5MTN - chains A and B; structure by X-ray diffraction, 2.85 A resolution.

Chain A:
Name: Tyrosine-protein kinase Lck
Organism: Homo sapiens
Notes: EC 2.7.10.2
UniProtKB: P06239 (LCK_HUMAN); residues 3-116 here correspond to UniProt positions 118-231 (UniProt number = residue number + 115)
Amino-acid sequence (116 residues; row label = number of the first residue in the row):
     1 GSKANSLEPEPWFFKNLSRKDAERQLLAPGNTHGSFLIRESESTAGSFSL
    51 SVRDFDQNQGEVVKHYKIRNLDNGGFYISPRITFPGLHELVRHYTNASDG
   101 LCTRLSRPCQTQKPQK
Disordered / not traced: 1-5, 58-59, 96-116
Differences from the reference sequence: expression tag (1-2)
UniProt features mapped onto this chain:
  - modified residue: T44 (Phosphothreonine), S47 (Phosphoserine), Y77 (Phosphotyrosine), S79 (Phosphoserine)

Chain B:
Name: Monobody Mb(Lck_1)
Organism: Synthetic construct
Notes: antibody fragment or engineered binder
Amino-acid sequence (95 residues; numbered 1 to 95; the number before each row is that of its first residue):
     1 GSVSSVPTKLEVVAATPTSLLISWDAPAVTVVYYLITYGETGSPWPGGQA
    51 FEVPGSKSTATISGLKPGVDYTITVYAHRSSYGYSENPISINYRT
Disordered / not traced: 1

Interface between chain A and chain B:
Residue-residue contacts - 39 pairs, chain A then chain B:
  Y66(A) with W45(B), hydrophobic
  R69(A) with G48(B); Q49(B); A50(B)
  L71(A) with Y33(B); L35(B), hydrophobic; E52(B)
  D72(A) with E52(B), hydrogen bond (backbone-side chain)
  N73(A) with Y33(B); S81(B), hydrogen bond (side chain-backbone); Y82(B), hydrogen bond (backbone-side chain)
  G75(A) with Y82(B)
  Y77(A) with L35(B); A50(B)
  I78(A) with W45(B), hydrophobic; P46(B)
  S79(A) with W45(B)
  P80(A) with L35(B), hydrophobic; T37(B); Y76(B), hydrophobic; H78(B), hydrogen bond (backbone-side chain); S85(B)
  R81(A) with Y76(B); H78(B); G83(B); Y84(B); S85(B), hydrogen bond (backbone-backbone)
  I82(A) with G83(B); Y84(B), hydrophobic
  T83(A) with Y33(B), hydrogen bond; L35(B); H78(B); S81(B); Y82(B); G83(B), hydrogen bond (backbone-backbone)
  F84(A) with Y82(B)
  P85(A) with Y82(B)
  H93(A) with Y84(B), hydrogen bond
  Y94(A) with W45(B), hydrophobic
Interface residues without a listed pair, chain A (18 interface residues in all): N70
Interface residues without a listed pair, chain B (19 interface residues in all): F51, E86, P88

Summary:
Chain A and chain B form an interface of 18 and 19 residues respectively, with 8 hydrogen bonds. Among the
polar pairs are D72(A)-E52(B), N73(A)-S81(B) and N73(A)-Y82(B).
Here chain A is Tyrosine-protein kinase Lck (Homo sapiens) and chain B is Monobody Mb(Lck_1) (Synthetic
construct). Entry 5MTN (Monobody Mb(Lck_1) bound to Lck-Sh2) was determined by X-ray diffraction together with
5MTJ and 5MTM from the same study.
